1ES2 - chain A; structure by X-ray diffraction, 1.55 A resolution.

Chain A:
Protein: Dd-transpeptidase
Organism: Streptomyces sp
Notes: EC 3.4.16.4
Reference sequence: P39042 (DACX_STRSK); residues 1-262 here correspond to UniProt positions 30-291 (UniProt number = residue number + 29)
Amino-acid sequence (262 residues; row label = number of the first residue in the row):
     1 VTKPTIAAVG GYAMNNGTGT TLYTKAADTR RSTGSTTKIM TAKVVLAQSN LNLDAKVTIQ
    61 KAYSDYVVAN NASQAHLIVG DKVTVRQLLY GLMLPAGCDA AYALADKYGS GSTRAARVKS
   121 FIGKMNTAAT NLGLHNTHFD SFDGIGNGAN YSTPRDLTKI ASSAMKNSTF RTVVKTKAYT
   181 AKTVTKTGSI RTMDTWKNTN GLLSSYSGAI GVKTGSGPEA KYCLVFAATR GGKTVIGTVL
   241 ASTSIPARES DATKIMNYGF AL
Not modelled in the structure: 1-2
Sequence notes: conflict Asn71 (Lys100 in P39042), Ala72 (Pro101 in P39042), Thr113 (Gln142 in P39042), Arg114 (Ala143 in P39042), Asp156 (His185 in P39042); engineered mutation Ala96 (Ser125 in P39042)
Curated features (UniProtKB/Swiss-Prot):
  - active site: Ser35 (Acyl-ester intermediate), Lys38 (Proton acceptor)
  - binding site (substrate): Lys213

In short:
Curated annotation (UniProt) lists active-site residues Ser35 and Lys38 and substrate-binding residue Lys213.
Chain A is Dd-transpeptidase (Streptomyces sp); the structure, S96A mutant of streptomyces K15
DD-transpeptidase, was determined by X-ray diffraction (same publication as 1J9M, 1ES3 and 1ES4).
